Entry 5WVI (electron microscopy, 6.30 A resolution (low resolution: residue-level contacts below are approximate; hydrogen-bond / salt-bridge calls are withheld)); this record covers chains K and L of the 47 polymer chains in the assembly.

# Chain K
Protein: 26S protease regulatory subunit 6B homolog
Organism: Saccharomyces cerevisiae (strain ATCC 204508 / S288c)
UniProt: P33298 (PRS6B_YEAST); residues 1-428 here = UniProt positions 1-428
Chain sequence (428 residues; numbered 1 to 428; the number before each row is that of its first residue):
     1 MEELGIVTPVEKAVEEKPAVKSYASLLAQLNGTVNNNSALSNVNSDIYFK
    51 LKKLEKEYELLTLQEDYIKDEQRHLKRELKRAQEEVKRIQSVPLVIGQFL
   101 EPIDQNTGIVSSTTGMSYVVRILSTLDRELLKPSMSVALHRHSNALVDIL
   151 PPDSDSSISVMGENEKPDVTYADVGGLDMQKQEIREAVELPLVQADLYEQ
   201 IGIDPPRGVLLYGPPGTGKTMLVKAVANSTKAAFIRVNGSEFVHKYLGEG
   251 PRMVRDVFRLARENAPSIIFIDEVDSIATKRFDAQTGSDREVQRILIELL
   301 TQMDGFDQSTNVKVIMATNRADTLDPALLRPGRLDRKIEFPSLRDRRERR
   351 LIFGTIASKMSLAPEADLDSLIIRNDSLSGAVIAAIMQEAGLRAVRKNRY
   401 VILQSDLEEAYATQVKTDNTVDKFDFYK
Unresolved in the structure: 1-47

# Chain L
Protein: 26S protease subunit RPT4
Organism: Saccharomyces cerevisiae (strain ATCC 204508 / S288c)
UniProt: P53549 (PRS10_YEAST); residues 1-437 here = UniProt positions 1-437
Chain sequence (437 residues; row label = number of the first residue in the row):
     1 MSEEQDPLLAGLGETSGDNHTQQSHEQQPEQPQETEEHHEEEPSRVDPEQ
    51 EAHNKALNQFKRKLLEHRRYDDQLKQRRQNIRDLEKLYDKTENDIKALQS
   101 IGQLIGEVMKELSEEKYIVKASSGPRYIVGVRNSVDRSKLKKGVRVTLDI
   151 TTLTIMRILPRETDPLVYNMTSFEQGEITFDGIGGLTEQIRELREVIELP
   201 LKNPEIFQRVGIKPPKGVLLYGPPGTGKTLLAKAVAATIGANFIFSPASG
   251 IVDKYIGESARIIREMFAYAKEHEPCIIFMDEVDAIGGRRFSEGTSADRE
   301 IQRTLMELLTQMDGFDNLGQTKIIMATNRPDTLDPALLRPGRLDRKVEIP
   351 LPNEAGRLEIFKIHTAKVKKTGEFDFEAAVKMSDGFNGADIRNCATEAGF
   401 FAIRDDRDHINPDDLMKAVRKVAEVKKLEGTIEYQKL
Unresolved in the structure: 1-66, 428-437

# Chain K / chain L interface
Residue-residue contacts (98; chain K residue first):
  Val92(K) with Lys116(L); Ile128(L)
  Leu94(K) with Tyr127(L); Ile128(L)
  Val95(K) with Arg126(L); Tyr127(L)
  Ile96(K) with Arg126(L); Ile128(L)
  Thr113(K) with Arg126(L)
  Thr114(K) with Pro125(L)
  Ser136(K) with Arg126(L)
  Arg141(K) with Ile150(L); Thr151(L); Leu153(L)
  Pro151(K) with Leu112(L)
  Asp153(K) with Lys110(L); Glu111(L); Leu112(L)
  Ser154(K) with Ile118(L)
  Asp155(K) with Lys110(L); Ile118(L)
  Ser156(K) with Arg126(L)
  Ser157(K) with Met109(L); Lys110(L)
  Ile158(K) with Met109(L); Lys120(L); Arg126(L)
  Pro215(K) with Arg339(L); Arg342(L)
  Gly216(K) with Arg339(L)
  Thr217(K) with Arg339(L)
  Thr220(K) with Asp313(L)
  Lys224(K) with Asp313(L)
  Arg236(K) with Gly314(L); Phe315(L)
  Asn238(K) with Glu307(L); Thr310(L)
  Ser240(K) with Arg303(L); Met306(L); Glu307(L)
  Glu241(K) with Gly257(L); Glu258(L); Ser259(L); Ala260(L); Arg261(L); Thr304(L)
  Val243(K) with Arg303(L)
  His244(K) with Ile256(L)
  Lys245(K) with Ile256(L); Gly257(L); Glu300(L); Arg303(L)
  Tyr246(K) with Ile256(L)
  Glu249(K) with Lys120(L)
  Arg252(K) with Arg126(L)
  Asp272(K) with Asp313(L)
  Glu273(K) with Met306(L)
  Asp275(K) with Met306(L)
  Ser276(K) with Arg303(L)
  Ala278(K) with Glu293(L)
  Thr279(K) with Glu293(L); Arg299(L)
  Lys280(K) with Arg299(L)
  Arg281(K) with Ser296(L); Arg299(L); Glu300(L)
  Ser288(K) with Glu300(L)
  Glu291(K) with Glu300(L); Arg303(L)
  Val292(K) with Arg303(L)
  Arg320(K) with Arg289(L); Phe291(L)
  Thr323(K) with Glu293(L)
  Ile356(K) with Gly211(L)
  Lys359(K) with Arg209(L)
  Met360(K) with Arg209(L); Val210(L)
  Ala381(K) with Pro340(L)
  Ala384(K) with Arg339(L)
  Ala385(K) with Pro340(L)
  Met387(K) with Val210(L); Ile212(L)
  Gln388(K) with Ile212(L); Lys213(L)
  Glu389(K) with Arg345(L)
  Leu392(K) with Val196(L); Phe207(L); Pro215(L); Arg345(L)
  Val395(K) with Leu199(L); Ile206(L)
  Arg396(K) with Glu188(L); Arg191(L); Glu195(L)
  Tyr400(K) with Arg209(L)
  Thr417(K) with Lys346(L)
  Asn419(K) with Tyr221(L)
  Thr420(K) with Pro330(L)
Other interface residues (no listed pair), chain K (66 interface residues in all): Pro93, Leu150, Ile277, Asp283, Ser361, Val382, Gln414
Other interface residues (no listed pair), chain L (57 interface residues in all): Thr295, Ala297, Ala336

# Overview
The interface between chain K and chain L involves 66 residues on one side and 57 on the other.
Chain K is 26S protease regulatory subunit 6B homolog and chain L is 26S protease subunit RPT4, both from
Saccharomyces cerevisiae (strain ATCC 204508 / S288c); the structure, The resting state of yeast proteasome,
was determined by electron microscopy together with 5WVK from the same study.
